2GKG - chain A; structure by X-ray diffraction, 1.00 A resolution.

[Chain A]
Name: response regulator homolog
From: Myxococcus xanthus
Notes: fragment: receiver domain (residues 1-124)
Amino-acid sequence (127 residues; numbered -2 to 124; the number before each row is that of its first residue; numbers below 1 keep their minus sign (Gly-2 is residue -2)):
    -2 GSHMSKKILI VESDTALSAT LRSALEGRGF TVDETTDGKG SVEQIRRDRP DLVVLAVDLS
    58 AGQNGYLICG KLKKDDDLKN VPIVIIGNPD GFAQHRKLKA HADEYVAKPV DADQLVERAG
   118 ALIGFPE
Not modelled in the structure: -2 to 2
Differences from the reference sequence: cloning artifact (-2 to 0)
Reported in the primary citation:
  - contacts within the chain: Phe89-Tyr102, His92-Tyr102 (hydrogen bond)
  - conformationally variable residues (loop rearrangement): Val54 to Gly62
  - mutagenesis - D55A, H92F, Y102A: unchanged expression
  - mutagenesis - H92F, Y102A: decreased localization

[Overview]
From the paper: H92F and Y102A reduce localization; conformational variability at Val54.
Chain A is response regulator homolog (Myxococcus xanthus); the structure, Receiver domain from Myxococcus
xanthus social motility protein FrzS, was determined by X-ray diffraction, deposited together with 2I6F, 2NT3
and 2NT4.
